PDB entry 7BIR | X-ray diffraction, 2.02 A resolution | chain A

== Chain A ==
Protein: E3 ubiquitin-protein ligase Mdm2
From: Homo sapiens
Notes: EC 2.3.2.27
UniProt: Q00987 (MDM2_HUMAN); residues 17-109 here = UniProt positions 17-109
Chain sequence (98 residues; row label = number of the first residue in the row):
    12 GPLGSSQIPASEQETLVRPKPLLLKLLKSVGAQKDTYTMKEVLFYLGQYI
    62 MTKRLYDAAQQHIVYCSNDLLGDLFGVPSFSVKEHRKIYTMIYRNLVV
Disordered / not traced: 12-16, 109
Differences from the reference sequence: expression tag (12-16); engineered mutation A69 (Glu in Q00987), A70 (Lys in Q00987)
Small-molecule neighbours: TUZ (1-[[(1R)-2-[(5-chloranylpyridin-2-yl)methyl]-1-(4-chlorophenyl)-7-fluoranyl-3-oxidanylidene-5-(2-oxidanylpropan-2-yl)isoindol-1-yl]oxymethyl]cyclopropane-1-carboxamide): L54, F55, L57, G58, Q59, I61, M62, Y67, Q72, H73, I74, V75, F86, F91, V93, H96, I99, Y100
Curated features (UniProtKB/Swiss-Prot):
  - mutagenesis: G58 (G58A: No effect on its ability to induce apoptosis)

== Overview ==
Chain A binds compound TUZ. Curated annotation (UniProt) lists one mutagenesis site.
Chain A is E3 ubiquitin-protein ligase Mdm2 (Homo sapiens); the structure, Inhibitor of MDM2-p53 Interaction,
was determined by X-ray diffraction (same publication as 7BIT, 7BIV, 7BJ0, 7BJ6 and 7BMG).
